Entry 2G1K (X-ray diffraction, 1.75 A resolution); this record covers chain A.

== Chain A ==
Molecule: Shikimate kinase
From: Mycobacterium tuberculosis
Notes: EC 2.7.1.71
UniProt: P0A4Z2 (AROK_MYCTU); numbering as in UniProt (aligned over 1-176)
Chain sequence (176 residues; each row starts with the number of its first residue):
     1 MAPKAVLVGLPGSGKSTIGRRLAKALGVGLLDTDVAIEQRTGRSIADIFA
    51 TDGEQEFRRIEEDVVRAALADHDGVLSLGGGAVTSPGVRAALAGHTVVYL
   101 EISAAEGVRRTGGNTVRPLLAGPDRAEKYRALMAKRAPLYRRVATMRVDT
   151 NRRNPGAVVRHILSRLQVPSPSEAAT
Disordered / not traced: 1, 170-176
Ligand contacts: shikimate (SKM; (3R,4S,5R)-3,4,5-trihydroxycyclohex-1-ene-1-carboxylic acid): Pro11, Asp34, Ile45, Phe49, Phe57, Arg58, Glu61, Gly79, Gly80, Gly81, Pro118, Leu119, Arg136

== Overview ==
Chain A binds shikimate.
Chain A is Shikimate kinase (Mycobacterium tuberculosis); the structure, Crystal structure of Mycobacterium
tuberculosis shikimate kinase in complex with shikimate at 1.75 angstrom resolution, was determined by X-ray
diffraction (same publication as 2G1J and 1ZYU).
